PDB entry 3OKA | X-ray diffraction, 2.20 A resolution | chains A and C

== Chain A ==
Name: GDP-mannose-dependent alpha-(1-6)-phosphatidylinositol monomannoside mannosyltransferase
Organism: Corynebacterium glutamicum
Notes: EC 2.4.1.57
UniProtKB: Q8NNK8 (PIMB_CORGL); residue numbers follow UniProt; this construct covers 1-381
Chain sequence (381 residues; numbered 1 to 381; the number before each row is that of its first residue):
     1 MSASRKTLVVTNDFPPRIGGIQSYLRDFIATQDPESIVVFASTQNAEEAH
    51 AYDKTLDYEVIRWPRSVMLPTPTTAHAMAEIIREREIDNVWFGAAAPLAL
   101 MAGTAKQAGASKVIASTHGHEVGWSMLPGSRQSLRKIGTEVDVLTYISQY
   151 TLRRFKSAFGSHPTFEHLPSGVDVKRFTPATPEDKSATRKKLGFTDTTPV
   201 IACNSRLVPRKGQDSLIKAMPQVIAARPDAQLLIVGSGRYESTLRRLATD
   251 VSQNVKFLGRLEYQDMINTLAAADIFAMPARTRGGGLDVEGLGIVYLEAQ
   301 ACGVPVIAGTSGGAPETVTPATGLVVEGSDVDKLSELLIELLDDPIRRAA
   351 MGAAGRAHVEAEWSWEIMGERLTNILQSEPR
Unresolved in the structure: 1-3
Residues lining bound ligands: guanosine-5'-diphosphate-alpha-D-mannose (GDD): Ser205, Arg206, Arg210, Lys211, Val235, Gly236, Gly259, Arg260, Leu261, Glu262, Tyr263, Met266, Glu290, Ile294, Val295, Glu298
Swiss-Prot annotation at these positions:
  - binding site (GDP-alpha-D-mannose): Arg206, Lys211, Leu261, Glu298
  - mutagenesis: Glu290 (E290D: Reduces mannosyltransferase activity by more than 95%, and weakens but do not abrogate binding of GDP-mannose), Gly291 (G291S: Reduces mannosyltransferase activity by more than 95%)
What the authors report for this chain:
  - contacts within the chain: Trp124-Gly285, Trp124-Leu287
  - conformationally variable residues (order/disorder transition): Arg260
  - binding site for guanosine-5'-diphosphate-alpha-D-mannose: Arg206
  - binding site for sulfate ion: Arg206
  - specificity-determining residues: Asp13 (proposed by the authors, not directly observed)
  - mutagenesis - N12A, D13A, D13N, G20W, I21A, I21S, Q22A, H120S, G123P, R206S, R210S, K211Q, G291S: decreased catalytic activity
  - mutagenesis - G20W, E290Q (<3-fold): unchanged binding to guanosine-5'-diphosphate-alpha-D-mannose
  - mutagenesis - G123P: unchanged stability
  - mutagenesis - E290N: abolished binding to guanosine-5'-diphosphate-alpha-D-mannose
  - mutagenesis - D13Y, H118S: abolished catalytic activity
  - mutagenesis - G291S (4-fold): decreased binding to guanosine-5'-diphosphate-alpha-D-mannose
  - mutagenesis - S205G: unchanged catalytic activity

== Chain C ==
Name: N-terminal His-affinity tag
Organism: Escherichia coli
Chain sequence (21 residues; each row starts with the number of its first residue; numbers below 1 keep their minus sign (Met-24 is residue -24)):
   -24 MGHHHHHHHHHHSSGHIEGRH
Unresolved in the structure: -24 to -19, -7 to -4

== How chain A and chain C interact ==
No residue of chain A is in contact with chain C in this assembly.

== In short ==
Chain A and chain C make no direct contact in this assembly. Chain A binds
guanosine-5'-diphosphate-alpha-D-mannose. UniProt lists 4 GDP-alpha-D-mannose-binding residues and 2
mutagenesis sites on chain A. The paper reports a binding site for guanosine-5'-diphosphate-alpha-D-mannose at
Arg206(A); N12A, D13A and D13N of chain A, among others, reduce catalytic activity; 18 substitutions were
tested in all.
Chain A is GDP-mannose-dependent alpha-(1-6)-phosphatidylinositol monomannoside mannosyltransferase
(Corynebacterium glutamicum) and chain C is N-terminal His-affinity tag (Escherichia coli); the structure,
Crystal structure of Corynebacterium glutamicum PimB' in complex with GDP-Man (triclinic crystal form), was
determined by X-ray diffraction together with 3OKC and 3OKP from the same study.
